4X4G - chains D and E of the 6 polymer chains in the assembly; structure by X-ray diffraction, 2.80 A resolution.

== Chain D ==
Molecule: Regulatory protein
Source organism: Enterobacter sp. RFL1396
UniProt: Q8GGH0 (Q8GGH0_9ENTR); numbering as in UniProt (aligned over 1-79)
Sequence (82 residues; row label = number of the first residue in the row; numbers below 1 keep their minus sign (Gly-2 is residue -2)):
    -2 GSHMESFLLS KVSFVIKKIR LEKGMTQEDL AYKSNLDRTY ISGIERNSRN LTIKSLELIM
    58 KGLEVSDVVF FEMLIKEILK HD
Disordered / not traced: -2 to 1, 78-79
Sequence notes: expression tag (-2 to 0)

== Chain E ==
Molecule: 35-nt DNA strand
Sequence (35 nucleotides; each row starts with the number of its first residue):
     1 ATGTGACTTA TAGTCCGTGT GATTATAGTC AACAT

== Chain D / chain E interface ==
Pairs across the interface - 13 pairs, chain D then chain E:
  Leu33(D) with DT29(E), phosphate contact
  Asp34(D) with DC30(E), phosphate contact
  Thr36(D) with DC30(E), base contact; DA31(E), base contact
  Tyr37(D) with DG28(E), hydrogen bond to the phosphate; DT29(E), base contact
  Arg46(D) with DG28(E), hydrogen bond to the base; DT29(E), base contact
  Asn47(D) with DA27(E), hydrogen bond to the phosphate
  Leu48(D) with DG28(E), phosphate contact
  Thr49(D) with DA27(E), phosphate contact; DG28(E), hydrogen bond to the phosphate
  Ser52(D) with DG28(E), hydrogen bond to the phosphate
Interface residues without a listed pair, chain E (6 interface residues in all): DA32

== In short ==
9 residues of chain D face 6 of chain E across their interface, with 5 hydrogen bonds. Polar contacts include
Arg46(D)-DG28(E), Tyr37(D)-DG28(E) and Asn47(D)-DA27(E).
Chain D is Regulatory protein (Enterobacter sp. RFL1396) and chain E is a 35-nt DNA strand; the structure,
RADIATION DAMAGE TO THE NUCLEOPROTEIN COMPLEX C.Esp1396I: DOSE (DWD) 26.8 MGy, was determined by X-ray
diffraction together with 4X4B, 4X4C, 4X4D, 4X4E, 4X4F, 4X4H and 4X4I from the same study.
